Entry 7JHG (electron microscopy, 3.47 A resolution); this record covers chains A and M of the 7 polymer chains in the assembly.

== Chain A ==
Molecule: 5'-AMP-activated protein kinase catalytic subunit alpha-1
Source organism: Homo sapiens
Notes: EC 2.7.11.1, 2.7.11.27, 2.7.11.31, 2.7.11.26
Reference sequence: Q13131 (AAPK1_HUMAN); residues 13-550 here correspond to UniProt positions 22-559 (UniProt number = residue number + 9)
Chain sequence (484 residues; row label = number of the first residue in the row; note: 54 numbers in that range are skipped by the numbering (no residue carries them; nothing is unmodelled there)):
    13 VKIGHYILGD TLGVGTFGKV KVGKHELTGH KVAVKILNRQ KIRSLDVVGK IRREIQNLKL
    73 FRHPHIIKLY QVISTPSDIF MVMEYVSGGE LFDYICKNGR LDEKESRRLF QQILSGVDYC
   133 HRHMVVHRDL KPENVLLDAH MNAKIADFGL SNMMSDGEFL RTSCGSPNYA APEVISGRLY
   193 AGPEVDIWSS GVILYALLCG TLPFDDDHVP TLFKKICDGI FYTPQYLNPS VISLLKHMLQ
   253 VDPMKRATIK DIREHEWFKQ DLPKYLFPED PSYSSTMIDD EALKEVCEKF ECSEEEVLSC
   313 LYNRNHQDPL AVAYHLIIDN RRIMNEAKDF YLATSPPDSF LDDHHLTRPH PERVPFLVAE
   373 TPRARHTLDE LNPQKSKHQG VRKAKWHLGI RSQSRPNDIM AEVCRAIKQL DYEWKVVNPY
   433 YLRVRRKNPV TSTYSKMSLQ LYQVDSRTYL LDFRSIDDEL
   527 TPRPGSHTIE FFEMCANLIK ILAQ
Disordered / not traced: 285-388
UniProt features mapped onto this chain:
  - active site: Asp141 (Proton acceptor)
  - binding site (ATP): Leu24 to Val32, Lys47
  - modified residue: Thr23 (Phosphothreonine), Thr174 (Phosphothreonine), Thr260 (Phosphothreonine), Thr346 (Phosphothreonine), Ser347 (Phosphoserine), Ser351 (Phosphoserine), Thr359 (Phosphothreonine), Thr373 (Phosphothreonine), Ser388 (Phosphoserine), Ser458 (Phosphoserine)
Ligand contacts: Dorsomorphin (TAK; 6-[4-(2-piperidin-1-ylethoxy)phenyl]-3-pyridin-4-ylpyrazolo[1,5-a]pyrimidine): Leu24, Val32, Ala45, Lys47, Met95, Glu96, Tyr97, Val98, Ser99, Gly100, Gly101, Lys109, Leu148, Ala158

== Chain M ==
Molecule: Maltodextrin-binding protein
Source organism: Escherichia coli K-12
Reference sequence: C3SHQ8 (C3SHQ8_ECOLX); residues 0-366 here correspond to UniProt positions 26-392 (UniProt number = residue number + 26)
Chain sequence (373 residues; each row starts with the number of its first residue; numbers below 1 keep their minus sign (Met-1 is residue -1)):
    -1 MAKIEEGKLV IWINGDKGYN GLAEVGKKFE KDTGIKVTVE HPDKLEEKFP QVAATGDGPD
    59 IIFWAHDRFG GYAQSGLLAE ITPAAAFQDK LYPFTWDAVR YNGKLIAYPI AVEALSLIYN
   119 KDLLPNPPKT WEEIPALDKE LKAKGKSALM FNLQEPYFTW PLIAADGGYA FKYENGKYDI
   179 KDVGVDNAGA KAGLTFLVDL IKNKHMNADT DYSIAEAAFN KGETAMTING PWAWSNIDTS
   239 AVNYGVTVLP TFKGQPSKPF VGVLSAGINA ASPNKELAKE FLENYLLTDE GLEAVNKDKP
   299 LGAVALKSYE EELAKDPRIA ATMENAQKGE IMPNIPQMSA FWYAVRTAVI NAASGRQTVD
   359 EALKDAQTNA AEF
Disordered / not traced: -1 to 4
Differences from the reference sequence: initiating methionine (-1); conflict Ala82 (Asp108 in C3SHQ8), Ala83 (Lys109 in C3SHQ8), Ala239 (Lys265 in C3SHQ8); expression tag (367-371)

== Interface between chain A and chain M ==
Contacting residue pairs (27; chain A residue first):
  Val13(A) with Thr366(M); Asn367(M), hydrogen bond (backbone-side chain); Glu370(M); Phe371(M), hydrogen bond (backbone-backbone)
  Lys14(A) with Lys362(M); Asp363(M), salt bridge; Thr366(M); Asn367(M), hydrogen bond (backbone-side chain); Phe371(M)
  Ile15(A) with Phe371(M), hydrophobic
  Leu20(A) with Phe371(M)
  Glu38(A) with Lys362(M), salt bridge
  Arg51(A) with Glu45(M), salt bridge; Gln49(M)
  Gln52(A) with Pro48(M); Gln49(M); Ala52(M); Ser73(M), hydrogen bond
  Arg55(A) with Gln49(M)
  Asp58(A) with Glu45(M); Lys46(M), salt bridge; Gln49(M), hydrogen bond
  Thr87(A) with Tyr341(M)
  Pro88(A) with Glu45(M); Tyr341(M)
  Ser89(A) with Tyr341(M), hydrogen bond
  Phe92(A) with Phe371(M), hydrophobic

== In short ==
The chain A/chain M interface involves 13 residues from each chain; the contacts include 6 hydrogen bonds and
4 salt bridges. Polar contacts include Lys14(A)-Asp363(M), Glu38(A)-Lys362(M) and Arg51(A)-Glu45(M). Ligands
of chain A: Dorsomorphin. From UniProt: active-site residue Asp141(A) and 10 ATP-binding residues on chain A.
Chain A is 5'-AMP-activated protein kinase catalytic subunit alpha-1 (Homo sapiens) and chain M is
Maltodextrin-binding protein (Escherichia coli K-12); the structure, Cryo-EM structure of ATP-bound fully
inactive AMPK in complex with Dorsomorphin (Compound C) and Fab-nanobody, was determined by electron
microscopy (same publication as 7M74, 7JIJ and 7JHH).
